Entry 7KC9 (X-ray diffraction, 2.30 A resolution); this record covers chains B and C of the 3 polymer chains in the assembly.

[Chain B]
Name: Ricin chain B
Organism: Ricinus communis
Notes: EC 3.2.2.22
UniProt: P02879 (RICI_RICCO); residues 1-262 here correspond to UniProt positions 315-576 (UniProt number = residue number + 314)
Sequence (262 residues; each row starts with the number of its first residue):
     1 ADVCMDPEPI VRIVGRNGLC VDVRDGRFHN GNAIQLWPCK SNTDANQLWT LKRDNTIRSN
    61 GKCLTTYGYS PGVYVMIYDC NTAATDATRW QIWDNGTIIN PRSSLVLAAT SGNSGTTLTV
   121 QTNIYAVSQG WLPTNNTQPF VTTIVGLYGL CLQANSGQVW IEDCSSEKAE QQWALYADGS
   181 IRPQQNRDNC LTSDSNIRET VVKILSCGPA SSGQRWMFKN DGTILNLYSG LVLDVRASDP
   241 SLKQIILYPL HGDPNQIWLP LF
Unresolved in the structure: 1-2, 167
Cystine bridges: C20-C39, C63-C80, C151-C164, C190-C207
Covalently attached groups: N-acetylglucosamine (NAG) linked to N95, N135
Metal / ion sites: Zn2+ site 1: H29 (shared with 1 residue of chain E); Zn2+ site 2 near D94 (its only coordinating residue here); Zn2+ site 3: D194 (shared with 1 residue of chain E)

[Chain C]
Name: VHH antibody V5G1
Organism: Vicugna pacos
Notes: antibody fragment or engineered binder
Sequence (130 residues; numbered 1 to 130; the number before each row is that of its first residue):
     1 QVQLAESGGG LVQAGGSLRL SCAASGRTFS DYAMGWFRQA PGKERDFVAG ITSSGGGTYY
    61 ADSVKGRFTI TRDNYKNTLY LQMDSLKPED TAVYYCKGTA DGSSSLGYLE VWGQGTLVTV
   121 SSEPKTPKPQ
Unresolved in the structure: 1-2, 10, 27-29, 39-43, 121-130

[How chain B and chain C interact]
Residue-residue contacts (43; chain B residue first):
  Y148(B) - A33(C)
  Y148(B) - T99(C)  hydrogen bond
  Y148(B) - A100(C)
  Y148(B) - D101(C)
  Y148(B) - G107(C)
  Y148(B) - Y108(C)  hydrophobic
  L150(B) - L106(C)
  L150(B) - G107(C)
  L150(B) - Y108(C)  hydrophobic
  D163(B) - L106(C)
  D163(B) - G107(C)
  E199(B) - Y59(C)
  E199(B) - Y60(C)
  E199(B) - K65(C)  salt bridge
  D234(B) - Y59(C)  hydrogen bond
  R236(B) - F47(C)
  R236(B) - Y60(C)  hydrogen bond (side chain-backbone)
  R236(B) - A61(C)
  A237(B) - F47(C)  hydrophobic
  A237(B) - Y59(C)  hydrophobic
  S238(B) - A33(C)
  S238(B) - T99(C)  hydrogen bond (backbone-side chain)
  D239(B) - F37(C)
  D239(B) - K97(C)  salt bridge
  D239(B) - Y108(C)
  D239(B) - E110(C)
  P240(B) - Y108(C)
  S241(B) - K97(C)  hydrogen bond
  S241(B) - Y108(C)  hydrogen bond (backbone-side chain)
  S241(B) - E110(C)  hydrogen bond
  L242(B) - F47(C)  hydrophobic
  I246(B) - Y59(C)  hydrophobic
  Y248(B) - T58(C)  hydrogen bond (side chain-backbone)
  Y248(B) - Y59(C)  hydrophobic
  H251(B) - G56(C)
  H251(B) - G57(C)
  H251(B) - Y59(C)  hydrogen bond
  D253(B) - T52(C)  hydrogen bond
  D253(B) - S53(C)
  D253(B) - S54(C)  hydrogen bond
  D253(B) - G55(C)
  N255(B) - T52(C)
  N255(B) - Y59(C)  hydrogen bond
Other interface residues (no listed pair), chain B (19 interface residues in all): P254, Q256
Other interface residues (no listed pair), chain C (23 interface residues in all): G50

[In short]
Chain B and chain C form an interface of 19 and 23 residues respectively; the contacts include 12 hydrogen
bonds and 2 salt bridges. Polar pairs include E199(B)-K65(C), D239(B)-K97(C) and Y148(B)-T99(C).
N-acetylglucosamine is covalently linked to N95(B) and N135(B).
Chain B is Ricin chain B (Ricinus communis) and chain C is VHH antibody V5G1 (Vicugna pacos); the structure,
Ricin bound to VHH antibody V5G1, was determined by X-ray diffraction, deposited together with 7KBI, 7KBK,
7KD0, 7KD2 and 7KDM.
